Entry 2AGL (X-ray diffraction, 1.40 A resolution); this record covers chains D and A of the 4 polymer chains in the assembly.

# Chain D
Molecule: Aromatic amine dehydrogenase
From: Alcaligenes faecalis
Notes: EC 1.4.99.4
UniProtKB: P84887 (AAUA_ALCFA); residue numbers follow UniProt; this construct covers 48-182
Sequence (135 residues; row label = number of the first residue in the row):
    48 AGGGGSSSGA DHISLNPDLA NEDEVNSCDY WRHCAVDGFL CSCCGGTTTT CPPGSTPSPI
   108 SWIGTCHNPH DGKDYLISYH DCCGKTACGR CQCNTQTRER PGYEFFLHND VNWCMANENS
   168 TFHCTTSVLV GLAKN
Disordered / not traced: 48-70, 180-182
Modified positions: Trp109 (2-amino-3-(6,7-dioxo-6,7-dihydro-1H-indol-3-yl)-propionic acid; TRQ)
Cystine bridges: Cys75-Cys140, Cys81-Cys113, Cys88-Cys171, Cys90-Cys138, Cys91-Cys135, Cys98-Cys129, Cys130-Cys161
Covalent attachments: covalent link Trp109-Trp160
Residues lining bound ligands: 1-phenylhydrazine (PHZ): Asp84, Trp109, Asp128, Asn156, Asp157, Val158, Asn159, Trp160, Phe169, Thr172
Swiss-Prot annotation at these positions:
  - active site: Trp109 (Tryptophylquinone 6'-substrate hemiaminal intermediate), Asp128 (Proton acceptor)
  - binding site (substrate): Asp84, Asn156 to Val158
  - site: Thr172 (Transition state stabilizer)
  - modified residue: Trp109 (Tryptophylquinone)
  - cross-link: Trp109 to Trp160 (Tryptophan tryptophylquinone (Trp-Trp))

# Chain A
Molecule: Aromatic amine dehydrogenase
From: Alcaligenes faecalis
Notes: EC 1.4.99.4
UniProtKB: P84888 (AAUB_ALCFA); residues 73-432 here correspond to UniProt positions 30-389 (UniProt number = residue number - 43)
Sequence (361 residues; numbered 73 to 433; the number before each row is that of its first residue):
    73 REVLTGGHSV SAPQENRIYV MDSVFMHLTE SRVHVYDYTN GKFLGMVPTA FNGHVQVSND
   133 GKKIYTMTTY HERITRGKRS DVVEVWDADK LTFEKEISLP PKRVQGLNYD GLFRQTTDGK
   193 FIVLQNASPA TSIGIVDVAK GDYVEDVTAA AGCWSVIPQP NRPRSFMTIC GDGGLLTINL
   253 GEDGKVASQS RSKQMFSVKD DPIFIAPALD KDKAHFVSYY GNVYSADFSG DEVKVDGPWS
   313 LLNDEDKAKN WVPGGYNLVG LHRASGRMYV FMHPDGKEGT HKFPAAEIWV MDTKTKQRVA
   373 RIPGRDALSM TIDQQRNLML TLDGGNVNVY DISQPEPKLL RTIEGAAEAS LQVQFHPVGG
   433 T
Disordered / not traced: 433
Cystine bridges: Cys225-Cys242

# How chain D and chain A interact
Contacting residue pairs - 44 pairs, chain D then chain A:
  Arg79(D) with Glu74(A), salt bridge
  Cys90(D) with Phe115(A)
  Cys91(D) with Phe115(A)
  Gly92(D) with Phe115(A); Leu116(A)
  Thr96(D) with Glu74(A); Val75(A); Leu76(A); Thr77(A), hydrogen bond (backbone-backbone)
  Thr97(D) with Leu76(A); Thr77(A); His80(A)
  Cys98(D) with Leu76(A); Thr77(A), hydrogen bond (backbone-backbone)
  Pro100(D) with His80(A); Ser81(A); Val82(A); Leu116(A); Lys162(A)
  Gly101(D) with Lys162(A), hydrogen bond (backbone-backbone); Leu163(A); Thr164(A)
  Pro104(D) with Leu76(A), hydrophobic; Thr77(A); Gly78(A)
  His127(D) with Leu76(A)
  Lys132(D) with Met118(A), hydrogen bond (side chain-backbone); Leu163(A), hydrogen bond (side chain-backbone)
  Thr133(D) with Glu102(A); Arg104(A); Met118(A); Pro120(A)
  Ala134(D) with Arg104(A), hydrogen bond (backbone-side chain)
  Arg137(D) with His106(A), hydrogen bond; Tyr108(A), hydrogen bond; Phe115(A); Gly417(A), hydrogen bond (side chain-backbone); Ala418(A)
  His170(D) with Met118(A)
  Thr173(D) with Leu76(A)
  Val175(D) with Glu74(A); Leu76(A), hydrophobic
  Leu176(D) with Glu74(A), hydrogen bond (backbone-side chain)
  Val177(D) with Arg73(A)
Interface residues without a listed pair, chain D (25 interface residues in all): Ser102, Asp128, Cys129, Cys135, Ser174
Interface residues without a listed pair, chain A (25 interface residues in all): Gly117, Trp158, Asp161

# In short
The chain D/chain A interface involves 25 residues from each chain, with 10 hydrogen bonds and 1 salt bridge.
Polar contacts include Arg79(D)-Glu74(A), Lys132(D)-Met118(A) and Lys132(D)-Leu163(A). Chain D binds
1-phenylhydrazine. From UniProt: active-site residues Trp109(D) and Asp128(D) and 4 substrate-binding residues
on chain D.
Here chain D is Aromatic amine dehydrogenase and chain A is Aromatic amine dehydrogenase, both from
Alcaligenes faecalis. Entry 2AGL (Crystal structure of the phenylhydrazine adduct of aromatic amine
dehydrogenase from Alcaligenes faecalis) was determined by X-ray diffraction (same publication as 2AGW, 2AGX,
2AGY, 2AGZ, 2AH0 and 2AH1).
